5LOB - chains D and G of the 7 polymer chains in the assembly; structure by X-ray diffraction, 3.30 A resolution.

# Chain D
Name: Synaptosomal-associated protein 25
From: Rattus norvegicus
Notes: fragment: N-terminal helix
UniProtKB: P60881 (SNP25_RAT), isoform P60881-2; residues 7-82 here = UniProt positions 7-82
Chain sequence (100 residues; row label = number of the first residue in the row; numbers below 1 keep their minus sign (UNK-17 is residue -17); X marks 5 residues of unknown identity (built as UNK)):
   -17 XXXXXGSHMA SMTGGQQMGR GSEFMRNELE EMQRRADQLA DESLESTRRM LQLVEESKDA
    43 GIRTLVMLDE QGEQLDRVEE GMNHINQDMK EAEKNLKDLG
Unresolved in the structure: -17 to -5, 81-82
Construct notes: expression tag (-12 to 6)

# Chain G
Name: Synaptosomal-associated protein 25
From: Rattus norvegicus
Notes: fragment: C-terminal helix
UniProtKB: P60881 (SNP25_RAT), isoform P60881-2; numbering as in UniProt (aligned over 141-203)
Chain sequence (96 residues; each row starts with the number of its first residue; X marks 14 residues of unknown identity (built as UNK)):
   108 XXXXXXXXXX XXXXGSHMAS MTGGQQMGRG SEFARENEMD ENLEQVSGII GNLRHMALDM
   168 GNEIDTQNRQ IDRIMEKADS NKTRIDEANQ RATKML
Unresolved in the structure: 122-140, 198-203
Construct notes: expression tag (122-140)
Curated features (UniProtKB/Swiss-Prot):
  - site ((Microbial infection) Cleavage): Arg180, Ile181, Gln197, Arg198
  - modified residue (Phosphoserine): Ser154, Ser187

# Chain D / chain G interface
Contacting residue pairs (7; chain D residue first):
  Leu21(D) - Ala195(G)  hydrophobic
  Ser25(D) - Ile192(G)
  Ser25(D) - Asn196(G)  hydrogen bond
  Ser28(D) - Ile192(G)
  Thr29(D) - Ile192(G)
  Leu50(D) - Met167(G)  hydrophobic
  Gln53(D) - Met167(G)
Other interface residues (no listed pair), chain D (8 interface residues in all): Ala22, Met32
Other interface residues (no listed pair), chain G (5 interface residues in all): Asn188

# Overview
8 residues of chain D face 5 of chain G across their interface; the contacts include 1 hydrogen bond. Its one
hydrogen-bonded contact is Ser25(D)-Asn196(G).
Chain D is Synaptosomal-associated protein 25 and chain G is Synaptosomal-associated protein 25, both from
Rattus norvegicus; the structure, Structure of the Ca2+-bound Rabphilin3A C2B- SNAP25 complex (C2 space
group), was determined by X-ray diffraction (same publication as 5LO8 and 5LOW).
